5OQM - chains e and f of the 46 polymer chains in the assembly; structure by electron microscopy, 5.80 A resolution (low resolution: residue-level contacts below are approximate; hydrogen-bond / salt-bridge calls are withheld).

== Chain e ==
Protein: Mediator of RNA polymerase II transcription subunit 18
From: Saccharomyces cerevisiae (strain ATCC 204508 / S288c)
UniProt: P32585 (MED18_YEAST); residues 1-307 here = UniProt positions 1-307
Sequence (307 residues; numbered 1 to 307; the number before each row is that of its first residue):
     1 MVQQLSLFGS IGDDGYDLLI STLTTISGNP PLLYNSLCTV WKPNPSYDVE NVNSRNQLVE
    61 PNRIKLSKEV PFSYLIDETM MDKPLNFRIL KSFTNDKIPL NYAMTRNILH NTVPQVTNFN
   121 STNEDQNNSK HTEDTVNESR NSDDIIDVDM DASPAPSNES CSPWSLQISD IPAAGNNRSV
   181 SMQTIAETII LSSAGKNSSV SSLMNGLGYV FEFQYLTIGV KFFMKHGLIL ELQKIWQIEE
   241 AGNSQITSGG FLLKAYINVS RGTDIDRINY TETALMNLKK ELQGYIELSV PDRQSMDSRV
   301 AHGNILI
Disordered / not traced: 1, 94-158, 261-263, 302-307
Curated features (UniProtKB/Swiss-Prot):
  - mutagenesis: Thr22 (T22I: In SRB5-1; suppresses the phenotypic defects of an RNA polymerase II CTD truncation)

== Chain f ==
Protein: Mediator of RNA polymerase II transcription subunit 20
From: Saccharomyces cerevisiae (strain ATCC 204508 / S288c)
UniProt: P34162 (MED20_YEAST); numbering as in UniProt (aligned over 1-210)
Sequence (210 residues; each row starts with the number of its first residue):
     1 MGKSAVIFVE RATPATLTEL KDALSNSILS VRDPWSIDFR TYRCSIKNLP ADVSKLMYSI
    61 TFHHHGRQTV LIKDNSAMVT TAAAADIPPA LVFNGSSTGV PESIDTILSS KLSNIWMQRQ
   121 LIKGDAGETL ILDGLTVRLV NLFSSTGFKG LLIELQADEA GEFETKIAGI EGHLAEIRAK
   181 EYKTSSDSLG PDTSNEICDL AYQYVRALEL
Disordered / not traced: 1, 190-194, 210
Curated features (UniProtKB/Swiss-Prot):
  - mutagenesis: Pro14 (P14H: In SRB2-1; suppresses the phenotypic defects of an RNA polymerase II CTD truncation)

== Interface between chain e and chain f ==
Contacting residue pairs (61):
  Val2(e) - Thr98(f)
  Val2(e) - Val100(f)
  Leu32(e) - Phe93(f)
  Tyr34(e) - Asn94(f)
  Asn35(e) - Asn94(f)
  Ser36(e) - Asn94(f)
  Ser36(e) - Ser96(f)
  Tyr47(e) - Asn48(f)
  Tyr47(e) - Pro50(f)
  Val49(e) - Ile46(f)
  Glu50(e) - Lys47(f)
  Val52(e) - Asn114(f)
  Asn53(e) - Ser113(f)
  Asn53(e) - Asn114(f)
  Ser67(e) - Ser96(f)
  Lys68(e) - Asn94(f)
  Lys68(e) - Ser96(f)
  Glu69(e) - Ala90(f)
  Glu69(e) - Leu91(f)
  Glu69(e) - Asn94(f)
  Pro163(e) - Leu91(f)
  Ser165(e) - Ser96(f)
  Gln167(e) - Ser96(f)
  Glu187(e) - Ser96(f)
  Glu187(e) - Ser97(f)
  Glu187(e) - Thr98(f)
  Glu187(e) - Gly99(f)
  Glu187(e) - Pro101(f)
  Glu187(e) - Glu102(f)
  Thr188(e) - Thr81(f)
  Thr188(e) - Glu102(f)
  Thr188(e) - Ile104(f)
  Thr188(e) - Ile107(f)
  Ile189(e) - Thr80(f)
  Ile189(e) - Thr81(f)
  Ile189(e) - Ile87(f)
  Ile189(e) - Ser97(f)
  Ile190(e) - Val79(f)
  Leu191(e) - Val79(f)
  Leu191(e) - Thr81(f)
  Leu191(e) - Asp86(f)
  Ser192(e) - Met78(f)
  Ser192(e) - Val79(f)
  Ser192(e) - Asn195(f)
  Ser193(e) - Ala77(f)
  Ala194(e) - Ser76(f)
  Ala194(e) - Ala77(f)
  Ala194(e) - Cys198(f)
  Gly195(e) - Asn75(f)
  Gly195(e) - Ser76(f)
  Lys196(e) - Asp74(f)
  Lys196(e) - Asn75(f)
  Asn197(e) - Ser76(f)
  Leu203(e) - Met78(f)
  Gly206(e) - Trp116(f)
  Leu207(e) - Met78(f)
  Leu207(e) - Trp116(f)
  Tyr209(e) - Leu112(f)
  Lys221(e) - Phe93(f)
  Tyr256(e) - Gly95(f)
  Ser260(e) - Val100(f)
Other interface residues (no listed pair), chain e (43 interface residues in all): Asp48, Ser54, Val59, Trp164, Asp170, Ala186, Phe223, Glu231, Asn258
Other interface residues (no listed pair), chain f (41 interface residues in all): Gln68, Lys73, Val92, Lys111, Ile115, Met117, Leu189

== Overview ==
43 residues of chain e face 41 of chain f across their interface. From UniProt: one mutagenesis site on chain
e; one mutagenesis site on chain f.
Here chain e is Mediator of RNA polymerase II transcription subunit 18 and chain f is Mediator of RNA
polymerase II transcription subunit 20, both from Saccharomyces cerevisiae (strain ATCC 204508 / S288c). Entry
5OQM (Structure of yeast transcription pre-initiation complex with tfiih and core mediator) was determined by
electron microscopy (same publication as 5OQJ).
